PDB entry 2H65 | X-ray diffraction, 2.30 A resolution | chains B and D of the 6 polymer chains in the assembly

Chain B (and D):
Molecule: caspase-3, p12 subunit
Source organism: Homo sapiens
Notes: EC 3.4.22.-; chain D of this document is another copy of the same molecule, construct and numbering; everything in this record applies to it too
Reference sequence: P42574 (CASP3_HUMAN); residue numbers follow UniProt; this construct covers 184-277
Chain sequence (95 residues; each row starts with the number of its first residue):
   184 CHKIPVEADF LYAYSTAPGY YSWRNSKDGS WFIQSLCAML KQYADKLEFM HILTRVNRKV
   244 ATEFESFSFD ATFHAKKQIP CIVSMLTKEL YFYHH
Not modelled in the structure: 184-185 (chain D: 184-185, 278)
Sequence notes: expression tag (278)
UniProt features mapped onto this chain:
  - modified residue: Arg207 (Microbial infection: ADP-riboxanated arginine)
  - mutagenesis: Arg207 (R207A: Abolished ADP-riboxanation by C.violaceum CopC)

How chain B and chain D interact:
Contacting residue pairs (58; chain B residue first):
  Lys186(B) with Ala244(D); Glu248(D), salt bridge; Ala258(D); Lys260(D), hydrogen bond (backbone-side chain)
  Pro188(B) with Ala244(D); Lys260(D); Gln261(D); Ile262(D), hydrophobic
  Glu190(B) with Tyr203(D); Ile262(D)
  Ala191(B) with Ile262(D), hydrophobic
  Tyr203(B) with Glu190(D), hydrogen bond
  Glu231(B) with His234(D), salt bridge
  Met233(B) with Met233(D), hydrophobic
  His234(B) with Glu231(D), salt bridge; His234(D), hydrogen bond; Glu272(D), salt bridge
  Thr237(B) with Leu269(D); Thr270(D); Lys271(D)
  Arg238(B) with Glu272(D), salt bridge
  Asn240(B) with Ser267(D), hydrogen bond (side chain-backbone); Met268(D); Leu269(D), hydrogen bond (side chain-backbone)
  Arg241(B) with Thr270(D), hydrogen bond (side chain-backbone); Lys271(D)
  Ala244(B) with Lys186(D); Pro188(D)
  Glu248(B) with Lys186(D)
  Ala258(B) with Lys186(D), hydrogen bond (backbone-side chain)
  Lys260(B) with Lys186(D), hydrogen bond (side chain-backbone); Ile187(D); Pro188(D)
  Gln261(B) with Pro188(D)
  Ile262(B) with Pro188(D), hydrophobic; Glu190(D); Met268(D)
  Pro263(B) with Met268(D)
  Cys264(B) with Val266(D), hydrophobic; Ser267(D)
  Ile265(B) with Ile265(D); Val266(D); Ser267(D), hydrogen bond (backbone-backbone)
  Val266(B) with Cys264(D), hydrophobic; Ile265(D)
  Ser267(B) with Asn240(D), hydrogen bond (backbone-side chain); Cys264(D); Ile265(D), hydrogen bond (backbone-backbone)
  Met268(B) with Asn240(D); Ile262(D), hydrophobic; Pro263(D)
  Leu269(B) with Thr237(D); Asn240(D), hydrogen bond (backbone-side chain)
  Thr270(B) with Thr237(D); Arg241(D), hydrogen bond (backbone-side chain)
  Lys271(B) with Thr237(D); Arg241(D)
  Glu272(B) with His234(D), salt bridge
Other interface residues (no listed pair), chain B (32 interface residues in all): Ile187, Ala200, Thr245, Tyr274
Other interface residues (no listed pair), chain D (32 interface residues in all): Val189, Ala191, Ala200, Thr245, Tyr274

Summary:
The chain B/chain D interface involves 32 residues from each chain; the contacts include 13 hydrogen bonds and
6 salt bridges. Polar contacts include Lys186(B)-Glu248(D), Glu231(B)-His234(D) and His234(B)-Glu272(D).
Curated annotation (UniProt) lists one mutagenesis site on chain B.
Both chains are caspase-3, p12 subunit (Homo sapiens). Entry 2H65 (Crystal strusture of caspase-3 with
inhibitor Ac-VDVAD-Cho) was determined by X-ray diffraction (same publication as 2H5I and 2H5J).
